6ARB - chains A and B of the 3 polymer chains in the assembly; structure by X-ray diffraction, 1.72 A resolution.

== Chain A (and B) ==
Molecule: Citrate lyase subunit beta-like protein
Source organism: Mycobacterium tuberculosis H37Rv
Notes: EC 4.1.-.-; chain B of this document is another copy of the same molecule, construct and numbering; everything in this record applies to it too
UniProt: P9WPE1 (CITEL_MYCTU); residues 9-281 here correspond to UniProt positions 1-273 (UniProt number = residue number - 8)
Chain sequence (281 residues; numbered 1 to 281; the number before each row is that of its first residue):
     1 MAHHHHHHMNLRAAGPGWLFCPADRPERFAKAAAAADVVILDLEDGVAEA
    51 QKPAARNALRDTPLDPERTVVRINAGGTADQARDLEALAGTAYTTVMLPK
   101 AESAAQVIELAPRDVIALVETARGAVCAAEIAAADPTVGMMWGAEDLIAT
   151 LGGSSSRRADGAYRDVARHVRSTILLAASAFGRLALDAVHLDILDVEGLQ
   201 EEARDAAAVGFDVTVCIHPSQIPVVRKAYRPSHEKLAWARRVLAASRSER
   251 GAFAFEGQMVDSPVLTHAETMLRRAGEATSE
Not modelled in the structure: 1-9, 278-281
Sequence notes: initiating methionine (1); expression tag (2-8)
Ion coordination: Mg2+: Glu120, Asp146 (together with pyruvic acid)
Residues lining bound ligands:
  - coenzyme A (COA), molecule 1: Leu19, Phe20, Cys21, Pro22, Arg25, Arg28, Lys31, Ala32, Asp42, Gly46, Arg72, Val189, Ile193, Ile217, His218, Pro219
  - coenzyme A (COA), molecule 2: Ala252, Phe253, Ala254, Met259, Asp261
  - pyruvic acid (PYR): Arg72, Leu118, Glu120, Met141, Trp142, Gly143, Ala144, Glu145, Asp146, Val189
UniProt features mapped onto this chain:
  - binding site (substrate): Arg72, Glu120
  - binding site (Mg(2+)): Glu120, Asp146

== Interface between chain A and chain B ==
Pairs across the interface - 61 pairs, chain A then chain B:
  Ala129(A) - Val126(B)  hydrophobic
  Arg168(A) - Asp165(B)  salt bridge
  Arg168(A) - Arg168(B)
  His169(A) - His169(B)
  Ser172(A) - Asp165(B)
  Ser172(A) - Val166(B)
  Ser172(A) - His169(B)
  Thr173(A) - His169(B)
  Leu175(A) - Leu151(B)
  Leu175(A) - Val166(B)  hydrophobic
  Leu176(A) - Ala122(B)
  Leu176(A) - Val166(B)  hydrophobic
  Leu176(A) - His169(B)
  Leu176(A) - Val170(B)  hydrophobic
  Ser179(A) - Ala122(B)
  Ser179(A) - Leu151(B)
  Ala180(A) - Ala122(B)
  Ala180(A) - Arg123(B)  hydrogen bond (backbone-side chain)
  Ala180(A) - Val126(B)  hydrophobic
  Phe181(A) - Arg123(B)
  Asp205(A) - Arg164(B)  salt bridge
  Ala208(A) - Ile148(B)
  Ala208(A) - Gly153(B)
  Ala208(A) - Ser154(B)  hydrogen bond (backbone-backbone)
  Ala208(A) - Ser155(B)  hydrogen bond (backbone-backbone)
  Ala208(A) - Arg164(B)
  Val209(A) - Leu151(B)
  Val209(A) - Gly153(B)
  Val209(A) - Arg164(B)
  Gly210(A) - Leu151(B)
  Gly210(A) - Gly152(B)
  Gly210(A) - Gly153(B)
  Lys235(A) - Ser155(B)
  Arg250(A) - Ala48(B)
  Gly251(A) - Gly46(B)
  Gly251(A) - Ala48(B)
  Ala252(A) - Gly46(B)  hydrogen bond (backbone-backbone)
  Gly257(A) - Leu191(B)
  Gly257(A) - Asp192(B)
  Gly257(A) - Ile193(B)  hydrogen bond (backbone-backbone)
  Gln258(A) - Leu191(B)
  Gln258(A) - Asp192(B)  hydrogen bond
  Met259(A) - Leu191(B)  hydrogen bond (backbone-backbone)
  Met259(A) - Ile217(B)  hydrophobic
  Asp261(A) - Asp45(B)
  Ser262(A) - Asp45(B)
  Pro263(A) - Asp45(B)
  Pro263(A) - Glu145(B)
  Pro263(A) - Asp146(B)
  Pro263(A) - Ala149(B)
  Thr266(A) - Ala149(B)
  His267(A) - Glu145(B)  salt bridge
  His267(A) - Ile148(B)
  His267(A) - Ala149(B)  hydrogen bond (side chain-backbone)
  His267(A) - Ser154(B)
  Thr270(A) - Gly152(B)
  Thr270(A) - Gly153(B)
  Met271(A) - Ser154(B)
  Arg274(A) - Gly152(B)  hydrogen bond (side chain-backbone)
  Arg274(A) - Gly153(B)
  Arg274(A) - Ser154(B)  hydrogen bond
Other interface residues (no listed pair), chain A (33 interface residues in all): Ala177, Ala207, Ala254, Val264
Other interface residues (no listed pair), chain B (32 interface residues in all): Arg25, Val47, Gln51, Ala125, Leu147, Arg158, Leu194

== Overview ==
Chain A and chain B form an interface of 33 and 32 residues respectively; the contacts include 10 hydrogen
bonds and 3 salt bridges. Among the polar pairs are Arg168(A)-Asp165(B), Asp205(A)-Arg164(B) and
His267(A)-Glu145(B). Chain A binds pyruvic acid and coenzyme A.
Both chains are Citrate lyase subunit beta-like protein (Mycobacterium tuberculosis H37Rv). Entry 6ARB
(CRYSTAL STRUCTURE OF PROTEIN CitE FROM MYCOBACTERIUM TUBERCULOSIS IN COMPLEX WITH MAGNESIUM, PYRUVATE AND
COENZYME A) was determined by X-ray diffraction together with 6AQ4, 6AS5, 6CHU, 6CJ3 and 6CJ4 from the same
study.
